Entry 9MJ5 (electron microscopy, 3.50 A resolution); this record covers chains A and B of the 6 polymer chains in the assembly.

== Chain A ==
Name: Replication protein A 14 kDa subunit
Organism: Homo sapiens
UniProtKB: P35244 (RFA3_HUMAN); residue numbers follow UniProt; this construct covers 1-121
Sequence (121 residues; row label = number of the first residue in the row):
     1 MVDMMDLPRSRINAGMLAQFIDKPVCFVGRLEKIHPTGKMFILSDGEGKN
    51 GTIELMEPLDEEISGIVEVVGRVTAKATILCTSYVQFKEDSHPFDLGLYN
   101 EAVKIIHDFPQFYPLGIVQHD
Unresolved in the structure: 1, 120-121
UniProt features mapped onto this chain:
  - modified residue: Val-2 (N-acetylvaline)
  - cross-link (Glycyl lysine isopeptide (Lys-Gly)): Lys-23 (interchain with G-Cter in ubiquitin), Lys-39 (interchain with G-Cter in ubiquitin), Lys-88 (interchain with G-Cter in ubiquitin)

== Chain B ==
Name: Replication protein A 32 kDa subunit
Organism: Homo sapiens
UniProtKB: P15927 (RFA2_HUMAN); residues 35-270 here = UniProt positions 35-270
Sequence (236 residues; row label = number of the first residue in the row):
    35 AEKKSRARAQHIVPCTISQLLSATLVDEVFRIGNVEISQVTIVGIIRHAE
    85 KAPTNIVYKIDDMTAAPMDVRQWVDTDDTSSENTVVPPETYVKVAGHLRS
   135 FQNKKSLVAFKIMPLEDMNEFTTHILEVINAHMVLSKANSQPSAGRAPIS
   185 NPGMSEAGNFGGNSFMPANGLTVAQNQVLNLIKACPRPEGLNFQDLKNQL
   235 KHMSVSSIKQAVDFLSNEGHIYSTVDDDHFKSTDAE
Unresolved in the structure: 35-42, 179-197, 270
UniProt features mapped onto this chain:
  - DNA-binding region: Val-74 to Pro-148 (OB)
  - cross-link (Glycyl lysine isopeptide (Lys-Gly)): Lys-37 (interchain with G-Cter in ubiquitin), Lys-38 (interchain with G-Cter in ubiquitin)
  - mutagenesis: Lys-37 to Lys-38 (Impaired ubiquitination without affecting homologous recombination), Phe-248 (F248A: Abolishes interaction with RFWD3, leading to impair DNA interstrand cross-links (ICL) repair), Glu-252 (E252A: Abolishes interaction with RFWD3, leading to impair DNA interstrand cross-links (ICL) repair), Gly-253 (G253A: Does not affect interaction with RFWD3), His-254 (H254A: Abolishes interaction with RFWD3, leading to impair DNA interstrand cross-links (ICL) repair)

== Interface between chain A and chain B ==
Contacting residue pairs - 27 pairs, chain A then chain B:
  Met-5(A) with Pro-101(B)
  Pro-8(A) with Thr-98(B)
  Arg-9(A) with Asp-95(B), salt bridge; Met-97(B); Ala-99(B)
  Arg-11(A) with Met-97(B), hydrogen bond
  Cys-26(A) with Met-97(B), hydrophobic
  Phe-87(A) with Met-152(B), hydrophobic
  Lys-88(A) with Met-152(B), hydrogen bond (backbone-side chain)
  Ser-91(A) with Glu-150(B), hydrogen bond
  His-92(A) with Glu-150(B), salt bridge; Asp-151(B)
  Pro-93(A) with Asn-153(B), hydrogen bond (backbone-side chain)
  Phe-94(A) with Met-152(B); Asn-153(B)
  Asp-95(A) with Asn-153(B), hydrogen bond (backbone-side chain)
  Tyr-99(A) with Thr-156(B)
  Phe-112(A) with Gln-53(B), hydrogen bond (backbone-side chain); Ile-163(B), hydrophobic; Met-167(B), hydrophobic
  Tyr-113(A) with Thr-50(B); Thr-98(B); Ile-159(B)
  Pro-114(A) with Ser-52(B); Gln-53(B)
  Gly-116(A) with Thr-98(B)
  Ile-117(A) with Leu-55(B), hydrophobic
Interface residues without a listed pair, chain A (22 interface residues in all): Asp-6, Ala-102, Ile-106, Val-118
Interface residues without a listed pair, chain B (20 interface residues in all): Ser-56, Ala-100, Tyr-125

== Summary ==
Chain A and chain B form an interface of 22 and 20 residues respectively; the contacts include 6 hydrogen
bonds and 2 salt bridges. Polar pairs include Arg-9(A)/Asp-95(B), His-92(A)/Glu-150(B) and
Arg-11(A)/Met-97(B). UniProt lists a DNA-binding region and 6 mutagenesis sites on chain B.
Chain A is Replication protein A 14 kDa subunit and chain B is Replication protein A 32 kDa subunit, both from
Homo sapiens; the structure, Catalytic domain of human DNA polymerase alpha in complex with DNA and RPA, was
determined by electron microscopy.
